Entry 3P5U (X-ray diffraction, 1.50 A resolution); this record covers chain A.

Chain A:
Name: Actinidin
Organism: Actinidia arguta
Notes: EC 3.4.22.14
Chain sequence (220 residues; numbered 1 to 220; the number before each row is that of its first residue):
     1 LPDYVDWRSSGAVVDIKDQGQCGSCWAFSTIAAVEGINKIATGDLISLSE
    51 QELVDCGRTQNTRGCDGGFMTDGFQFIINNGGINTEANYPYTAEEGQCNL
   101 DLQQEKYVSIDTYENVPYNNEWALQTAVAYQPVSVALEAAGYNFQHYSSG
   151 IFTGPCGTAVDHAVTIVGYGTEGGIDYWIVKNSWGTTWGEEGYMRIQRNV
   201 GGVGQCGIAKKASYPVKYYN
Modified positions: Cys25 (3-sulfinoalanine; CSD)
Cystine bridges: Cys22-Cys65, Cys56-Cys98, Cys156-Cys206
Ion coordination: Cd2+ site 1 near Asp15 (its only coordinating residue here); Cd2+ site 2: Cys25, His162; Cd2+ site 3 near Asp44 (its only coordinating residue here); Cd2+ site 4 near Asp176 (its only coordinating residue here); Cd2+ site 5 near Glu191 (its only coordinating residue here)

Overview:
Cys25 and His162 form the Cd2+ site 2.
Chain A is Actinidin (Actinidia arguta); the structure, Actinidin from Actinidia arguta planch (Sarusashi),
was determined by X-ray diffraction together with 3P5V, 3P5W and 3P5X from the same study.
